PDB entry 7YI0 | electron microscopy, 3.20 A resolution | chains A and B of the 6 polymer chains in the assembly

# Chain A
Molecule: Transcriptional regulatory protein SIN3
Source organism: Saccharomyces cerevisiae S288C
Reference sequence: P22579 (SIN3_YEAST); residue numbers follow UniProt; this construct covers 1-1536
Chain sequence (1536 residues; row label = number of the first residue in the row):
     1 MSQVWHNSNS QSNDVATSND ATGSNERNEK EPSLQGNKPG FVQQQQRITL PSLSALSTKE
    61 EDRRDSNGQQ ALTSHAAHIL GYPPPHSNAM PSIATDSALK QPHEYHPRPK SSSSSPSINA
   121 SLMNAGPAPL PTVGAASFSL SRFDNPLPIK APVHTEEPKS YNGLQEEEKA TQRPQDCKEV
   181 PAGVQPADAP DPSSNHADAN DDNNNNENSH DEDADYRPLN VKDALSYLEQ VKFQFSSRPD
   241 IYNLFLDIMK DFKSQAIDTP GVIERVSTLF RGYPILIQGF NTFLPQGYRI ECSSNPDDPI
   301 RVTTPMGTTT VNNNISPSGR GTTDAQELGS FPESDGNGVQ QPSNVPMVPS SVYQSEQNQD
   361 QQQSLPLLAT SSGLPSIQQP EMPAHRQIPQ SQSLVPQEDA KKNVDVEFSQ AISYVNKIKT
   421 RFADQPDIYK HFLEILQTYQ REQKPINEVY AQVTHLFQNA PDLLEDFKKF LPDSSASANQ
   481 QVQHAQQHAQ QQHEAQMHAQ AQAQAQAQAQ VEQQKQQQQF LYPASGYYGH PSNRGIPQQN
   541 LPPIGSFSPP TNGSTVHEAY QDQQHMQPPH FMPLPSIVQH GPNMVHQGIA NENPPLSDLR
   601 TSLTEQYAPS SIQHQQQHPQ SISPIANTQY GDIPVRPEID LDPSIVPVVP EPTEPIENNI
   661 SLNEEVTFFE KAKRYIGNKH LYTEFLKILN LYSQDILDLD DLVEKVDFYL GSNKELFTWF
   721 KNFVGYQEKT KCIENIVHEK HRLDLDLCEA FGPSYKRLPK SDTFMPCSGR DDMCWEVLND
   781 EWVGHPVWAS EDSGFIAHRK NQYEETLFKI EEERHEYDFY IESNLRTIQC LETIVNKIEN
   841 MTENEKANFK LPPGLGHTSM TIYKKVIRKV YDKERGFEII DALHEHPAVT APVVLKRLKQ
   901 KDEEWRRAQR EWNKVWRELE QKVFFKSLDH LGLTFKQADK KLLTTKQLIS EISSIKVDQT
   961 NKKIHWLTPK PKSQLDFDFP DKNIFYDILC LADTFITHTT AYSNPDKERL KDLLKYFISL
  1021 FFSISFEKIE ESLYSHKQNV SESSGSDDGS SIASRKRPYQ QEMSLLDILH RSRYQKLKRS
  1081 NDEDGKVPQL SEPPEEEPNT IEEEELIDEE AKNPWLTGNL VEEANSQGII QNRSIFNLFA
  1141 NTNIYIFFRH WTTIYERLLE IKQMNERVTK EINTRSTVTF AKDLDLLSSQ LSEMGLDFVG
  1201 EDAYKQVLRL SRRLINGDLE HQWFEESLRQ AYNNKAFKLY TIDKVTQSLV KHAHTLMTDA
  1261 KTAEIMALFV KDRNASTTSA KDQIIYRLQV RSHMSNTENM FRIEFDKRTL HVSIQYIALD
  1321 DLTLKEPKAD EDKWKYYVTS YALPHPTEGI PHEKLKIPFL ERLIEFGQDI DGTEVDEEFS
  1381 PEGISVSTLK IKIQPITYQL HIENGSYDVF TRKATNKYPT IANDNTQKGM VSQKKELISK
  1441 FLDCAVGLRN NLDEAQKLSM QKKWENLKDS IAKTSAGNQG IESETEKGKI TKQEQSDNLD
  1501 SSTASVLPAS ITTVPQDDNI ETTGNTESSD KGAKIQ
Disordered / not traced: 1-663, 728-748, 838-858, 886-889, 963-971, 1033-1133, 1323-1536
Curated features (UniProtKB/Swiss-Prot):
  - modified residue: Ser-137 (Phosphoserine), Thr-303 (Phosphothreonine), Thr-304 (Phosphothreonine), Ser-316 (Phosphoserine), Ser-1046 (Phosphoserine)

# Chain B
Molecule: Histone deacetylase RPD3
Source organism: Saccharomyces cerevisiae S288C
Notes: EC 3.5.1.98
Reference sequence: P32561 (RPD3_YEAST); residues 1-433 here = UniProt positions 1-433
Chain sequence (433 residues; each row starts with the number of its first residue):
     1 MVYEATPFDP ITVKPSDKRR VAYFYDADVG NYAYGAGHPM KPHRIRMAHS LIMNYGLYKK
    61 MEIYRAKPAT KQEMCQFHTD EYIDFLSRVT PDNLEMFKRE SVKFNVGDDC PVFDGLYEYC
   121 SISGGGSMEG AARLNRGKCD VAVNYAGGLH HAKKSEASGF CYLNDIVLGI IELLRYHPRV
   181 LYIDIDVHHG DGVEEAFYTT DRVMTCSFHK YGEFFPGTGE LRDIGVGAGK NYAVNVPLRD
   241 GIDDATYRSV FEPVIKKIME WYQPSAVVLQ CGGDSLSGDR LGCFNLSMEG HANCVNYVKS
   301 FGIPMMVVGG GGYTMRNVAR TWCFETGLLN NVVLDKDLPY NEYYEYYGPD YKLSVRPSNM
   361 FNVNTPEYLD KVMTNIFANL ENTKYAPSVQ LNHTPRDAED LGDVEEDSAE AKDTKGGSQY
   421 ARDLHVEHDN EFY
Disordered / not traced: 1-16, 385-433
Curated features (UniProtKB/Swiss-Prot):
  - motif: Arg-320 to Tyr-340 (ESA1-RPD3 motif)
  - active site: His-151
  - modified residue: Thr-394 (Phosphothreonine), Ser-408 (Phosphoserine)
  - mutagenesis: His-150 (H150A: Impairs histone deacetylase activity and transcription repression), His-151 (H151A: Impairs histone deacetylase activity and transcription repression), His-188 (H188A: Impairs histone deacetylase activity and transcription repression), Trp-322 (W322A: Strongly reduces HDAC activity), Glu-325 (E325A: Strongly reduces HDAC activity), Gly-327 (G327A: Strongly reduces HDAC activity), Leu-328 (L328A: Strongly reduces HDAC activity), Leu-329 (L329A: Strongly reduces HDAC activity), Val-332 (V332A: Strongly reduces HDAC activity), Leu-334 (L334A: Strongly reduces HDAC activity), Asp-335 (D335A: Strongly reduces HDAC activity), Leu-338 (L338A: Strongly reduces HDAC activity), 1 further mutagenesis entry in UniProt
Metal / ion sites: Zn2+: Asp-186, His-188, Asp-274

# Interface between chain A and chain B
Pairs across the interface (123; chain A residue first):
  Glu-749(A) / Val-226(B)
  Glu-749(A) / Gly-227(B)  hydrogen bond (side chain-backbone)
  Glu-749(A) / Lys-230(B)
  Gly-752(A) / Arg-222(B)
  Gly-752(A) / Asp-223(B)
  Pro-753(A) / Glu-220(B)
  Pro-753(A) / Arg-222(B)
  Pro-753(A) / Asp-223(B)
  Ser-754(A) / Thr-218(B)
  Ser-754(A) / Asp-223(B)  hydrogen bond
  Tyr-755(A) / Glu-194(B)  hydrogen bond
  Tyr-755(A) / Glu-195(B)
  Tyr-755(A) / Tyr-198(B)
  Tyr-755(A) / Asp-223(B)
  Met-765(A) / Thr-79(B)
  Met-765(A) / Glu-81(B)
  Pro-766(A) / Asp-80(B)  hydrogen bond (backbone-backbone)
  Cys-767(A) / Cys-75(B)
  Cys-767(A) / His-78(B)
  Cys-767(A) / Asp-80(B)
  Cys-767(A) / Lys-154(B)
  Ser-768(A) / Asp-80(B)  hydrogen bond
  Gly-769(A) / Gln-72(B)
  Gly-769(A) / Cys-75(B)
  Gly-769(A) / Gln-76(B)
  Arg-770(A) / Cys-75(B)
  Arg-770(A) / Gln-76(B)  hydrogen bond (side chain-backbone)
  Arg-770(A) / Phe-77(B)  hydrogen bond (side chain-backbone)
  Met-773(A) / Ile-171(B)  hydrophobic
  Met-773(A) / Leu-174(B)  hydrophobic
  Cys-774(A) / Ile-171(B)  hydrophobic
  Val-777(A) / Ala-196(B)
  Val-777(A) / Thr-200(B)
  Val-777(A) / Arg-202(B)
  Leu-778(A) / Gln-76(B)
  Leu-778(A) / Ile-171(B)  hydrophobic
  Leu-778(A) / Ala-196(B)
  Leu-778(A) / Phe-197(B)  hydrophobic
  Asn-779(A) / Glu-195(B)  hydrogen bond (side chain-backbone)
  Asn-779(A) / Ala-196(B)  hydrogen bond (backbone-backbone)
  Asn-779(A) / Thr-199(B)  hydrogen bond
  Asp-780(A) / Lys-154(B)  salt bridge
  Trp-782(A) / Glu-195(B)
  Trp-782(A) / Val-226(B)
  Val-783(A) / Glu-195(B)
  Gly-784(A) / Glu-195(B)  hydrogen bond (backbone-side chain)
  His-785(A) / Glu-156(B)  salt bridge
  Pro-786(A) / Phe-215(B)
  Pro-786(A) / Pro-216(B)
  Ala-789(A) / Gly-217(B)
  Ala-789(A) / Thr-218(B)
  Phe-795(A) / Glu-213(B)
  Phe-795(A) / Phe-214(B)
  Phe-795(A) / Phe-215(B)
  Ile-796(A) / Glu-213(B)  hydrogen bond (backbone-backbone)
  His-798(A) / Cys-283(B)
  Lys-800(A) / Asp-279(B)  hydrogen bond (side chain-backbone)
  Lys-800(A) / Arg-280(B)  hydrogen bond (side chain-backbone)
  Lys-800(A) / Gly-282(B)  hydrogen bond (side chain-backbone)
  Leu-807(A) / Arg-316(B)
  Phe-808(A) / Arg-280(B)
  Glu-811(A) / Tyr-313(B)
  Glu-811(A) / Thr-314(B)
  Glu-811(A) / Met-315(B)  hydrogen bond (side chain-backbone)
  Glu-812(A) / Ala-36(B)
  Glu-812(A) / Lys-41(B)  salt bridge
  Glu-812(A) / Arg-280(B)  salt bridge
  Arg-814(A) / Glu-345(B)  hydrogen bond (side chain-backbone)
  Arg-814(A) / Tyr-346(B)  hydrogen bond (backbone-side chain)
  His-815(A) / Lys-41(B)
  His-815(A) / His-43(B)
  His-815(A) / Met-315(B)
  His-815(A) / Tyr-346(B)
  Asp-818(A) / Tyr-343(B)
  Asp-818(A) / Tyr-346(B)  hydrogen bond
  Phe-819(A) / Asn-31(B)
  Phe-819(A) / Ala-33(B)  hydrophobic
  Glu-822(A) / Arg-46(B)
  Glu-822(A) / Tyr-343(B)  hydrogen bond
  Ser-823(A) / Asn-31(B)
  Arg-826(A) / Ala-27(B)
  Arg-826(A) / Asp-28(B)  salt bridge
  Arg-826(A) / Asn-31(B)
  Ser-859(A) / Tyr-32(B)
  Thr-861(A) / Asp-114(B)
  Ile-862(A) / Asn-31(B)
  Lys-865(A) / Asn-31(B)  hydrogen bond (side chain-backbone)
  Lys-865(A) / Asp-114(B)
  Asn-913(A) / Glu-345(B)
  Arg-917(A) / Glu-345(B)  salt bridge
  Glu-920(A) / Gly-348(B)
  Glu-920(A) / Pro-349(B)
  Phe-924(A) / Pro-349(B)  hydrophobic
  Phe-924(A) / Arg-356(B)
  Leu-928(A) / Arg-356(B)
  Leu-928(A) / Ser-358(B)
  Leu-928(A) / Asn-359(B)
  Asp-929(A) / Asn-359(B)  hydrogen bond
  His-930(A) / Ser-358(B)
  His-930(A) / Asn-359(B)  hydrogen bond (backbone-side chain)
  Leu-931(A) / Asn-359(B)  hydrogen bond (backbone-side chain)
  Ser-1176(A) / Asp-337(B)
  Ser-1176(A) / Lys-352(B)  hydrogen bond (backbone-side chain)
  Thr-1177(A) / Asp-337(B)
  Thr-1177(A) / Lys-352(B)
  Val-1178(A) / Asp-337(B)
  Val-1178(A) / Leu-338(B)
  Val-1178(A) / Tyr-344(B)
  Val-1178(A) / Asp-350(B)
  Val-1178(A) / Tyr-351(B)
  Val-1178(A) / Lys-352(B)
  Phe-1180(A) / Leu-338(B)
  Phe-1180(A) / Pro-339(B)
  Phe-1180(A) / Tyr-340(B)  hydrophobic
  Ala-1181(A) / Tyr-344(B)  hydrophobic
  Lys-1182(A) / Pro-349(B)
  Leu-1186(A) / Tyr-344(B)  hydrophobic
  Leu-1186(A) / Glu-345(B)
  Leu-1186(A) / Tyr-351(B)
  Asn-1233(A) / Arg-356(B)  hydrogen bond
  Asn-1234(A) / Asn-359(B)  hydrogen bond (backbone-side chain)
  Lys-1235(A) / Ser-358(B)
  Phe-1237(A) / Asn-359(B)
Other interface residues (no listed pair), chain A (68 interface residues in all): Ala-750, Phe-751, Gly-794, Arg-868, Phe-925, Gly-932, Arg-1175
Other interface residues (no listed pair), chain B (80 interface residues in all): Gly-30, Gly-37, His-38, Asp-92, Gly-115, Glu-118, Lys-153, Val-167, Arg-175, Asp-191, Gly-278, Leu-281, Met-360, Phe-361
Interface features reported in the paper:
  - interface residues, chain A: Glu-811(A), Glu-812(A)

# In short
68 residues of chain A and 80 residues of chain B are in contact, with 27 hydrogen bonds and 6 salt bridges.
Polar pairs include Asp-780(A)/Lys-154(B), His-785(A)/Glu-156(B) and Glu-812(A)/Lys-41(B). UniProt lists
active-site residue His-151(B) and 13 mutagenesis sites on chain B. From the paper: interface residues
Glu-811(A) and Glu-812(A).
Here chain A is Transcriptional regulatory protein SIN3 and chain B is Histone deacetylase RPD3, both from
Saccharomyces cerevisiae S288C. Entry 7YI0 (Cryo-EM structure of Rpd3S complex) was determined by electron
microscopy, deposited together with 7YI1, 7YI2, 7YI3, 7YI4 and 7YI5.
